Entry 4KPX (X-ray diffraction, 2.21 A resolution); this record covers chain A.

== Chain A ==
Molecule: Bifunctional protein GlmU
From: Haemophilus influenzae
Notes: EC 2.7.7.23, 2.3.1.157
Reference sequence: P43889 (GLMU_HAEIN); residue numbers follow UniProt; this construct covers 1-456
Amino-acid sequence (456 residues; numbered 1 to 456; the number before each row is that of its first residue):
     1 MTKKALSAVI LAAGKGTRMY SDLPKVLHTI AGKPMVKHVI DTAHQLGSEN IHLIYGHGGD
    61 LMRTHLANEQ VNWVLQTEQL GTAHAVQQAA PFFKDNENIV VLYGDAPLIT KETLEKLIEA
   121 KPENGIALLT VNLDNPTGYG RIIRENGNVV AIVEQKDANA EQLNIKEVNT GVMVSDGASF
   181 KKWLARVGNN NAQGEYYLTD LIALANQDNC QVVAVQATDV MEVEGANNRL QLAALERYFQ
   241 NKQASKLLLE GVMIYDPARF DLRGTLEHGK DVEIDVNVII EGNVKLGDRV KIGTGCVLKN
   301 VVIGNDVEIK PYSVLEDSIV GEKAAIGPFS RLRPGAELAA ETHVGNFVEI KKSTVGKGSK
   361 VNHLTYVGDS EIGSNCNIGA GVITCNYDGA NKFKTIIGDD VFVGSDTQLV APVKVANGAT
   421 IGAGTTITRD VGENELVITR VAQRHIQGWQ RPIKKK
Unresolved in the structure: 1-3, 454-456
Metal / ion sites: Mg2+ site 1 near D406 (its only coordinating residue here)
Ligand contacts: 1SE (N-{4-[(4-hydroxy-3-nitrobenzoyl)amino]phenyl}pyridine-2-carboxamide): L11, A12, A13, G14, K25, V26, T82, Y103, G104, D105, A106, V131, L133, Y139, V168, N169, T170, V223, E224, G225
Curated features (UniProtKB/Swiss-Prot):
  - region: L230 to E250 (Linker)
  - active site: H363 (Proton acceptor)
  - binding site (UDP-N-acetyl-alpha-D-glucosamine): L11 to G14, K25, Q76, G81, T82, Y103 to D105, G140, E154, N169, N227, R333, K351, Y366, N377
  - binding site (Mg(2+)): D105, N227
  - binding site (acetyl-CoA): A380, N386, Y387, S405, A423, R440

== Summary ==
Bound to chain A: compound 1SE. From UniProt: active-site residue H363, 19
UDP-N-acetyl-alpha-D-glucosamine-binding residues, Mg2+-binding residues D105 and N227 and 6
acetyl-CoA-binding residues.
Chain A is Bifunctional protein GlmU (Haemophilus influenzae); the structure, Hin GlmU bound to WG766, was
determined by X-ray diffraction, deposited together with 4KNR, 4KNX and 4KPZ.
